8P73 - chains H and I of the 3 polymer chains in the assembly; structure by electron microscopy, 2.00 A resolution.

[Chain H]
Molecule: CDK-activating kinase assembly factor MAT1
Organism: Homo sapiens
UniProt: P51948 (MAT1_HUMAN), isoform P51948-1; numbering as in UniProt (aligned over 220-309)
Sequence (93 residues; numbered 217 to 309; the number before each row is that of its first residue):
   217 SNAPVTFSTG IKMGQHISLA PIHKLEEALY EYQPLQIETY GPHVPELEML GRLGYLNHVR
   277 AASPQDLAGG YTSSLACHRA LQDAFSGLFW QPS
Unresolved in the structure: 217-243, 309
Differences from the reference sequence: expression tag (217-219)

[Chain I]
Molecule: Cyclin-H
Organism: Homo sapiens
UniProt: P51946 (CCNH_HUMAN); residues 1-323 here = UniProt positions 1-323
Sequence (324 residues; row label = number of the first residue in the row; numbering starts at 0):
     0 XMYHNSSQKR HWTFSSEEQL ARLRADANRK FRCKAVANGK VLPNDPVFLE PHEEMTLCKY
    60 YEKRLLEFCS VFKPAMPRSV VGTACMYFKR FYLNNSVMEY HPRIIMLTCA FLACKVDEFN
   120 VSSPQFVGNL RESPLGQEKA LEQILEYELL LIQQLNFHLI VHNPYRPFEG FLIDLKTRYP
   180 ILENPEILRK TADDFLNRIA LTDAYLLYTP SQIALTAILS SASRAGITME SYLSESLMLK
   240 ENRTCLSQLL DIMKSMRNLV KKYEPPRSEE VAVLKQKLER CHSAELALNV ITKKRKGYED
   300 DDYVSKKSKH EEEEWTDDDL VESL
Unresolved in the structure: 39-43, 238-241, 285-323
Differences from the reference sequence: acetylation (0)
Modified residues: ACE (acetyl group) at position 0
Swiss-Prot annotation at these positions:
  - modified residue: Ser-5 (Phosphoserine), Ser-132 (Phosphoserine), Ser-304 (Phosphoserine), Thr-315 (Phosphothreonine), Ser-322 (Phosphoserine)
  - mutagenesis: Ser-5 (S5A: No effect on the transcriptional activity of the reconstituted TFIIH complex), Ser-304 (S304A: No effect on the transcriptional activity of the reconstituted TFIIH complex)

[Interface between chain H and chain I]
Pairs across the interface (56):
  Ile-253(H) / His-3(I)
  Ile-253(H) / Asn-4(I)
  Glu-254(H) / His-3(I)
  Thr-255(H) / His-3(I)
  Pro-258(H) / Leu-236(I)  hydrophobic
  Leu-269(H) / Thr-176(I)
  Gly-270(H) / Thr-176(I)
  Tyr-271(H) / Asp-173(I)
  Tyr-271(H) / Thr-176(I)
  Tyr-271(H) / Arg-177(I)  hydrogen bond
  His-274(H) / Ile-172(I)
  His-274(H) / Lys-175(I)  hydrogen bond (side chain-backbone)
  His-274(H) / Thr-176(I)  hydrogen bond
  Val-275(H) / Ile-172(I)  hydrophobic
  Cys-293(H) / Ile-172(I)  hydrophobic
  Arg-295(H) / ACE_0(I)
  Arg-295(H) / Met-1(I)
  Arg-295(H) / Arg-165(I)
  Ala-296(H) / Arg-165(I)
  Ala-296(H) / Gly-169(I)
  Ala-296(H) / Ile-172(I)  hydrophobic
  Leu-297(H) / Gly-169(I)
  Leu-297(H) / Asp-173(I)
  Gln-298(H) / Met-1(I)
  Asp-299(H) / Met-1(I)
  Asp-299(H) / Arg-165(I)  salt bridge
  Asp-299(H) / Pro-166(I)
  Asp-299(H) / Ser-210(I)
  Ala-300(H) / Pro-166(I)
  Ala-300(H) / Gly-169(I)
  Ala-300(H) / Phe-170(I)
  Ala-300(H) / Ser-210(I)
  Phe-301(H) / Asp-173(I)
  Phe-301(H) / Arg-177(I)
  Ser-302(H) / Tyr-2(I)
  Ser-302(H) / His-3(I)  hydrogen bond
  Ser-302(H) / Ser-210(I)  hydrogen bond (backbone-side chain)
  Gly-303(H) / Thr-208(I)  hydrogen bond (backbone-side chain)
  Gly-303(H) / Ser-210(I)
  Gly-303(H) / Gln-211(I)  hydrogen bond (backbone-side chain)
  Leu-304(H) / Phe-170(I)  hydrophobic
  Leu-304(H) / Ser-210(I)  hydrogen bond (backbone-side chain)
  Leu-304(H) / Gln-211(I)  hydrogen bond (backbone-side chain)
  Leu-304(H) / Leu-214(I)  hydrophobic
  Leu-304(H) / Leu-236(I)  hydrophobic
  Phe-305(H) / Cys-244(I)  hydrophobic
  Trp-306(H) / Tyr-2(I)
  Trp-306(H) / Lys-8(I)
  Trp-306(H) / Thr-12(I)
  Trp-306(H) / Thr-208(I)
  Trp-306(H) / Gln-211(I)  hydrogen bond (backbone-side chain)
  Gln-307(H) / Gln-247(I)  hydrogen bond
  Gln-307(H) / Ile-251(I)
  Pro-308(H) / Thr-12(I)
  Pro-308(H) / Phe-13(I)
  Pro-308(H) / Leu-206(I)
Also at the interface, not in a pair above, chain H (25 interface residues in all): Tyr-256
Also at the interface, not in a pair above, chain I (30 interface residues in all): Ser-14, Glu-168, Tyr-231, Leu-248

[In short]
25 residues of chain H face 30 of chain I across their interface; the contacts include 11 hydrogen bonds and 1
salt bridge. Polar contacts include Asp-299(H)/Arg-165(I), Tyr-271(H)/Arg-177(I) and His-274(H)/Lys-175(I).
From UniProt: 2 mutagenesis sites on chain I.
Chain H is CDK-activating kinase assembly factor MAT1 and chain I is Cyclin-H, both from Homo sapiens; the
structure, Cryo-EM structure of CAK in complex with inhibitor ICEC0829, was determined by electron microscopy
(same publication as 8ORM, 8P6V, 8P6W, 8P6X, 8P6Y, 8P6Z and 11 further entries).
